4LZ7 - chains A and C; structure by X-ray diffraction, 2.10 A resolution.

[Chain A (and C)]
Molecule: Glutamate receptor 2
Organism: Rattus norvegicus
Notes: chain C of this document is another copy of the same molecule, construct and numbering; everything in this record applies to it too
Reference sequence: P19491 (GRIA2_RAT); residues 383-775 here correspond to UniProt positions 404-796 (UniProt number = residue number + 21)
Amino-acid sequence (275 residues; each row starts with the number of its first residue; note: 123 numbers in that range are skipped by the numbering (no residue carries them; nothing is unmodelled there)):
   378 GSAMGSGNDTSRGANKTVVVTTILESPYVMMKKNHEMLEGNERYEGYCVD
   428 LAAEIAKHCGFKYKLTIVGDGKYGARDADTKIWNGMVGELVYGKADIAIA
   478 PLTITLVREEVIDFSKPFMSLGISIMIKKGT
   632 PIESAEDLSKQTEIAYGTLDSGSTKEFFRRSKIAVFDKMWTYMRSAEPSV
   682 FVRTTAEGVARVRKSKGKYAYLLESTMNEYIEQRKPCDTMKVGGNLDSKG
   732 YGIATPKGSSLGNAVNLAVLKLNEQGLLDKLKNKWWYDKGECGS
Disordered / not traced: 378-392, 774-775 (chain C: 378-393, 774-775)
Cystine bridges: Cys718-Cys773
Differences from the reference sequence: expression tag (378-382); engineered mutation Arg389 (Gly410 in P19491), Gly390 (Leu411 in P19491), Ala391 (Glu412 in P19491); linker (507-508)
Ion coordination: Zn2+: Glu431, His435 (shared with 1 residue of chain B)
Small-molecule neighbours:
  - glutamate (1YW; N-({(5S)-3-[3-fluoro-4-(pyrrolidin-1-yl)phenyl]-4,5-dihydro-1,2-oxazol-5-yl}methyl)acetamide): Lys493, Pro494, Phe495, Met496, Ser497, Ser729, Lys730, Gly731, Leu751, Asn754
  - glutamic acid (GLU): Tyr450, Pro478, Leu479, Thr480, Arg485, Leu650, Gly653, Ser654, Thr655, Leu704, Glu705, Met708, Tyr732
UniProt features mapped onto this chain:
  - binding site (L-glutamate): Pro478, Thr480, Arg485, Ser654, Thr655, Glu705
  - site: Arg453 (Interaction with the cone snail toxin Con-ikot-ikot), Ile633 (Crucial to convey clamshell closure to channel opening), Arg660 (Interaction with the cone snail toxin Con-ikot-ikot), Lys752 (Interaction with the cone snail toxin Con-ikot-ikot)
  - glycosylation (N-linked (GlcNAc...) asparagine): Asn385, Asn392
  - modified residue (Phosphoserine): Ser662, Ser696

[Interface between chain A and chain C]
Contacting residue pairs - 27 pairs, chain A then chain C:
  Thr482(A) - Leu751(C)
  Thr482(A) - Glu755(C)
  Leu483(A) - Leu748(C)
  Leu483(A) - Leu751(C)  hydrophobic
  Leu483(A) - Lys752(C)
  Leu483(A) - Glu755(C)  hydrogen bond (backbone-side chain)
  Glu486(A) - Lys493(C)  salt bridge
  Glu486(A) - Asn747(C)  hydrogen bond
  Glu486(A) - Leu748(C)
  Glu486(A) - Leu751(C)
  Phe491(A) - Lys493(C)  hydrogen bond (backbone-side chain)
  Ser492(A) - Lys493(C)
  Lys493(A) - Glu486(C)  salt bridge
  Lys493(A) - Phe491(C)  hydrogen bond (side chain-backbone)
  Lys493(A) - Ser492(C)
  Pro494(A) - Pro494(C)
  Ser729(A) - Asn754(C)  hydrogen bond (backbone-side chain)
  Asn747(A) - Glu486(C)  hydrogen bond
  Leu748(A) - Leu483(C)
  Leu751(A) - Thr482(C)
  Leu751(A) - Leu483(C)  hydrophobic
  Leu751(A) - Glu486(C)
  Lys752(A) - Leu483(C)
  Asn754(A) - Ser729(C)  hydrogen bond (side chain-backbone)
  Glu755(A) - Thr482(C)
  Glu755(A) - Leu483(C)  hydrogen bond (side chain-backbone)
  Gln756(A) - Lys663(C)  hydrogen bond
Other interface residues (no listed pair), chain A (18 interface residues in all): Ile481, Asp728, Lys730
Other interface residues (no listed pair), chain C (18 interface residues in all): Ile481, Lys730, Asp760

[Overview]
The chain A/chain C interface involves 18 residues from each chain, with 9 hydrogen bonds and 2 salt bridges.
Polar pairs include Glu486(A)-Lys493(C), Leu483(A)-Glu755(C) and Glu486(A)-Asn747(C). Bound to chain A:
glutamic acid and glutamate. From UniProt: 6 L-glutamate-binding residues on chain A.
Both chains are Glutamate receptor 2 (Rattus norvegicus). Entry 4LZ7 (Crystal structures of GLuR2
ligand-binding-domain in complex with glutamate and positive allosteric modulators) was determined by X-ray
diffraction together with 4LZ5 and 4LZ8 from the same study.
